PDB entry 4AMA | X-ray diffraction, 2.35 A resolution | chains A and C of the 4 polymer chains in the assembly

[Chain A (and C)]
Name: N-acetylneuraminate lyase
From: Staphylococcus aureus SUBSP. aureus nctc 8325
Notes: EC 4.1.3.3; chain C of this document is another copy of the same molecule, construct and numbering; everything in this record applies to it too
UniProtKB: Q2G160 (NANA_STAA8); numbering as in UniProt (aligned over 2-293)
Sequence (298 residues; row label = number of the first residue in the row; numbers below 1 keep their minus sign (His-4 is residue -4)):
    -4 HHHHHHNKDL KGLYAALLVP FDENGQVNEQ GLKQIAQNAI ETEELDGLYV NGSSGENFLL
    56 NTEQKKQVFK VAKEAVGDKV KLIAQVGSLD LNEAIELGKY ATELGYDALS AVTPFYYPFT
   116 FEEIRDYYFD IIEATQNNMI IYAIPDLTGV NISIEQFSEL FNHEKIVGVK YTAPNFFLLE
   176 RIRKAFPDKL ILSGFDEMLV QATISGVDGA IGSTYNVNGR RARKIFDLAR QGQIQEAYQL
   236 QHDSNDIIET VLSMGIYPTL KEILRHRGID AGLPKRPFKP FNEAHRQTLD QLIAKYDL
Not modelled in the structure: -4 to 0 (chain C: fully traced)
Differences from the reference sequence: expression tag (-4 to 1)
Modified residues: Lys165 ((2R)-2-azanyl-3-[2-[(E)-(1-oxidanyl-1-oxidanylidene-propan-2-ylidene)amino]ethylsulfanyl]propanoic acid; KPY)
Swiss-Prot annotation at these positions:
  - active site: Tyr137 (Proton donor)
  - binding site (aceneuramate): Ser48, Ser49, Gly189, Asp191, Glu192, Ser208, Tyr252
  - mutagenesis: Glu192 (E192N: Increases reaction with fluoropyruvate and the alternative substrate (2R,3S)-2,3-dihydroxy-4-oxo-N,N-dipropylbutanamide (DHOB))
From the paper describing this entry:
  - conformationally variable residues (order/disorder transition, side-chain flip): Tyr137, Ala138 to Asn146

[Chain A / chain C interface]
Residue-residue contacts (48; chain A residue first):
  Pro169(A) - Pro169(C)
  Phe171(A) - Phe171(C)  hydrophobic
  Phe171(A) - Met193(C)  hydrophobic
  Phe171(A) - Gln196(C)
  Phe172(A) - Glu192(C)
  Phe172(A) - Met193(C)
  Phe172(A) - Asn240(C)
  Glu175(A) - Tyr233(C)
  Glu175(A) - His237(C)  salt bridge
  Glu175(A) - Asn240(C)  hydrogen bond
  Arg176(A) - His237(C)
  Arg176(A) - Asn240(C)
  Arg176(A) - Asp241(C)  salt bridge
  Arg176(A) - Glu244(C)  salt bridge
  Arg178(A) - Tyr233(C)
  Lys179(A) - His237(C)
  Lys179(A) - Asp241(C)  salt bridge
  Glu192(A) - Phe172(C)
  Met193(A) - Phe171(C)  hydrophobic
  Met193(A) - Phe172(C)
  Val195(A) - Ile199(C)  hydrophobic
  Gln196(A) - Phe171(C)
  Gln196(A) - Ser200(C)  hydrogen bond
  Ile199(A) - Val195(C)  hydrophobic
  Ile199(A) - Gln196(C)
  Ile199(A) - Ile229(C)  hydrophobic
  Ile199(A) - Tyr233(C)
  Ser200(A) - Gln196(C)  hydrogen bond
  Ser200(A) - Tyr233(C)  hydrogen bond (backbone-side chain)
  Ala224(A) - Ile229(C)
  Arg225(A) - Gln230(C)
  Gly227(A) - Gly227(C)
  Ile229(A) - Ile199(C)  hydrophobic
  Ile229(A) - Ala224(C)
  Gln230(A) - Arg225(C)
  Tyr233(A) - Glu175(C)
  Tyr233(A) - Arg178(C)
  Tyr233(A) - Ile199(C)
  Tyr233(A) - Ser200(C)  hydrogen bond (side chain-backbone)
  His237(A) - Glu175(C)  salt bridge
  His237(A) - Arg176(C)
  His237(A) - Lys179(C)
  Asn240(A) - Phe172(C)
  Asn240(A) - Glu175(C)  hydrogen bond
  Asn240(A) - Arg176(C)
  Asp241(A) - Arg176(C)  salt bridge
  Asp241(A) - Lys179(C)  salt bridge
  Glu244(A) - Arg176(C)  salt bridge
Also at the interface, not in a pair above, chain A (26 interface residues in all): Gly201, Gln236, Leu247
Also at the interface, not in a pair above, chain C (27 interface residues in all): Leu174, Gly201, Gln236, Leu247

[Overview]
26 residues of chain A and 27 residues of chain C are in contact, with 6 hydrogen bonds and 8 salt bridges.
Polar pairs include Glu175(A)-His237(C), Arg176(A)-Asp241(C) and Arg176(A)-Glu244(C). UniProt lists
active-site residue Tyr137(A), 7 aceneuramate-binding residues and one mutagenesis site on chain A. The paper
reports conformational variability at Tyr137(A) and Ala138(A).
Chain A and chain C are both N-acetylneuraminate lyase (Staphylococcus aureus SUBSP. aureus nctc 8325); the
structure, Crystal Structure of N-acetylneuraminic acid lyase from Staphylococcus aureus with the chemical
modification thia-lysine at position ..., was determined by X-ray diffraction, deposited together with 4AH7,
4AHO, 4AHP and 4AHQ.
